3JYJ - chain A; structure by X-ray diffraction, 1.87 A resolution.

== Chain A ==
Protein: Peptidyl-prolyl cis-trans isomerase NIMA-interacting 1
Organism: Homo sapiens
Notes: EC 5.2.1.8; fragment: pin1 ppiase domain
Reference sequence: Q13526 (PIN1_HUMAN); residue numbers follow UniProt; this construct covers 45-163
Chain sequence (123 residues; numbered 41 to 163; the number before each row is that of its first residue):
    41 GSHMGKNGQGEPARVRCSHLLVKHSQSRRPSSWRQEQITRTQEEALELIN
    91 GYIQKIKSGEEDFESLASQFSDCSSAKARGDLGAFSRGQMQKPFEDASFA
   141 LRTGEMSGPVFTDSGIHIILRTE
Unresolved in the structure: 41-50
Construct notes: expression tag (41-44); engineered mutation Q77 (Lys in Q13526), Q82 (Lys in Q13526)
Curated features (UniProtKB/Swiss-Prot):
  - modified residue: K46 (N6-acetyllysine), S71 (Phosphoserine), S108 (Phosphoserine)
Ligand contacts: JZI ((2R,4E)-2-[(naphthalen-2-ylcarbonyl)amino]-5-phenylpent-4-enoic acid): H59, L61, K63, R69, D112, C113, S114, S115, D121, L122, M130, Q131, F134, T152, S154, H157
Reported in the primary citation:
  - binding site for JZI: K63, F134, H157

== Summary ==
Chain A binds compound JZI. The paper reports a binding site for JZI at K63, F134 and H157.
Chain A is Peptidyl-prolyl cis-trans isomerase NIMA-interacting 1 (Homo sapiens); the structure,
Structure-Based Design of Novel PIN1 Inhibitors (II), was determined by X-ray diffraction together with 3I6C
from the same study.
